PDB entry 7EWI | X-ray diffraction, 1.93 A resolution | chains C and A

[Chain C (and A)]
Name: Endoribonuclease MazF
From: Staphylococcus aureus
Notes: chain A of this document is another copy of the same molecule, construct and numbering; everything in this record applies to it too
Reference sequence: L7PFJ6 (L7PFJ6_STAAU); residue numbers follow UniProt; this construct covers 1-112
Chain sequence (116 residues; row label = number of the first residue in the row; numbers below 1 keep their minus sign (Arg-3 is residue -3)):
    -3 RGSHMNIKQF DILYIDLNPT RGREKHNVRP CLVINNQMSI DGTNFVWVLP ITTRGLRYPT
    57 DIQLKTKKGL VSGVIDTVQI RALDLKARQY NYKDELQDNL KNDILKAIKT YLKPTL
Disordered / not traced: -3 to 1 (chain A: 112)
Differences from the reference sequence: expression tag (-3 to 0)
From the paper describing this entry:
  - self-association interface (contacts with another copy of this molecule); pairs are residue here / residue on that copy: Pro15-Pro15 (hydrophobic contact), Arg19-Thr39, Glu20-Arg84 (hydrogen bond), Glu20-Asp80, Pro15, Arg19, Glu20, Met34, Thr39, Trp43, Val74, Arg84, Leu101, Ile104, Pro110, Thr111
  - mutagenesis - E20A, R84A: unchanged binding to PemK dimer
  - mutagenesis - E20A (>3-fold), R25A, T48A (>3-fold), T49A, R84A (>3-fold): decreased catalytic activity
  - mutagenesis - R25A, R84A: decreased binding to 8-mer ssRNA
  - mutagenesis - T49A: unchanged binding to RNA substrate
  - catalytic residues: Arg25, Thr48 (proposed by the authors, not directly observed)
  - binding site for phosphate ion: Arg50
  - binding site for phosphate ion: Arg25, Thr48, Thr49 (from molecular simulation)
  - conformationally variable residues: Asn14, Pro15
  - contacts within the chain: Leu13-Pro15 (hydrophobic contact)

[How chain C and chain A interact]
Contacting residue pairs (80; chain C residue first):
  Gln5(C) with Leu108(A), hydrogen bond (side chain-backbone); Pro110(A)
  Pro15(C) with Pro15(A), hydrophobic; Arg17(A)
  Arg17(C) with Pro15(A); Arg84(A)
  Gly18(C) with Asp80(A); Ala83(A)
  Arg19(C) with Thr39(A), hydrogen bond (side chain-backbone); Asn40(A), hydrogen bond (side chain-backbone); Phe41(A); Asp80(A), salt bridge; Lys82(A)
  Glu20(C) with Leu79(A); Asp80(A), hydrogen bond (side chain-backbone); Arg84(A), salt bridge
  Ile30(C) with Leu108(A)
  Asn31(C) with Tyr107(A)
  Asn32(C) with Thr106(A), hydrogen bond (side chain-backbone); Tyr107(A), hydrogen bond (backbone-backbone); Leu108(A); Lys109(A), hydrogen bond (side chain-backbone); Thr111(A)
  Gln33(C) with Thr111(A), hydrogen bond (backbone-side chain)
  Met34(C) with Thr111(A), hydrogen bond (backbone-side chain)
  Thr39(C) with Arg19(A), hydrogen bond (backbone-side chain); Val74(A)
  Asn40(C) with Arg19(A), hydrogen bond (backbone-side chain)
  Phe41(C) with Arg19(A); Glu20(A); Val74(A), hydrophobic; Gln75(A)
  Trp43(C) with Thr73(A); Val74(A), hydrogen bond (side chain-backbone); Ile76(A); Ile104(A), hydrophobic; Tyr107(A), hydrophobic; Leu108(A), hydrophobic
  Thr73(C) with Trp43(A)
  Val74(C) with Thr39(A); Phe41(A), hydrophobic; Trp43(A), hydrogen bond (backbone-side chain); Ala78(A)
  Gln75(C) with Phe41(A); Ala78(A)
  Ile76(C) with Trp43(A); Arg77(A); Ala78(A), hydrogen bond (backbone-backbone)
  Arg77(C) with Ile76(A); Arg77(A)
  Ala78(C) with Val74(A); Gln75(A); Ile76(A), hydrogen bond (backbone-backbone)
  Leu79(C) with Glu20(A)
  Asp80(C) with Gly18(A); Arg19(A), salt bridge; Glu20(A), hydrogen bond (backbone-side chain)
  Ala83(C) with Arg17(A); Gly18(A)
  Arg84(C) with Arg17(A); Glu20(A), salt bridge
  Leu101(C) with Leu108(A); Pro110(A)
  Ile104(C) with Trp43(A), hydrophobic; Leu108(A), hydrophobic
  Lys105(C) with Leu108(A)
  Thr106(C) with Asn32(A), hydrogen bond (backbone-side chain)
  Tyr107(C) with Asn31(A); Asn32(A), hydrogen bond (backbone-backbone); Ser35(A); Trp43(A), hydrophobic
  Leu108(C) with Gln5(A), hydrogen bond (backbone-side chain); Ile30(A), hydrophobic; Leu101(A); Ile104(A), hydrophobic
  Lys109(C) with Asn32(A), hydrogen bond (backbone-side chain)
  Pro110(C) with Gln5(A)
  Thr111(C) with Asn32(A); Gln33(A), hydrogen bond (side chain-backbone); Met34(A), hydrogen bond (side chain-backbone)
Interface residues without a listed pair, chain C (37 interface residues in all): Asn14, Thr16, Ser35
Interface residues without a listed pair, chain A (36 interface residues in all): Lys105

[In short]
Chain C and chain A form an interface of 37 and 36 residues respectively, with 22 hydrogen bonds and 4 salt
bridges. Polar contacts include Arg19(C)-Asp80(A), Glu20(C)-Arg84(A) and Gln5(C)-Leu108(A). From the paper:
catalytic residues Arg25(C) and Thr48(C); E20A, R25A and T48A of chain C, among others, reduce catalytic
activity; 5 substitutions were tested in all.
Chain C and chain A are both Endoribonuclease MazF (Staphylococcus aureus); the structure, Toxin protein from
Staphylococcus aureus, was determined by X-ray diffraction (same publication as 7EWJ).
